Entry 8CE4 (electron microscopy, 2.70 A resolution); this record covers chains A and E of the 10 polymer chains in the assembly.

# Chain A (and E)
Name: Neuronal acetylcholine receptor subunit alpha-7
From: Homo sapiens
Notes: chain E of this document is another copy of the same molecule, construct and numbering; everything in this record applies to it too
Reference sequence: P36544 (ACHA7_HUMAN); the construct has insertions or renumbered stretches relative to UniProt, so the offset changes along the chain: 1-324 = UniProt 24-347; 328-375 = UniProt 455-502
Amino-acid sequence (388 residues; each row starts with the number of its first residue):
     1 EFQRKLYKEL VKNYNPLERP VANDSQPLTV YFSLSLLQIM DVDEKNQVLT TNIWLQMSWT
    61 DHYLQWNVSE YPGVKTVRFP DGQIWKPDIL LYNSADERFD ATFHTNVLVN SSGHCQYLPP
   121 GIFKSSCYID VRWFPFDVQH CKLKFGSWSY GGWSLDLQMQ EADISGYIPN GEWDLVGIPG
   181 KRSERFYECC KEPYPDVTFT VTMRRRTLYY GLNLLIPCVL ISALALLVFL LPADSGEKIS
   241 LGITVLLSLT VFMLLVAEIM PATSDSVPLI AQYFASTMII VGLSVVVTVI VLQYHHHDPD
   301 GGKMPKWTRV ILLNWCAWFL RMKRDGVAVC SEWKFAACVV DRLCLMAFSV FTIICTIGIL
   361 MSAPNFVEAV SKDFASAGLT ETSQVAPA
Unresolved in the structure: 208-388
Disulfides: Cys127-Cys141, Cys189-Cys190
Glycans and other covalent adducts: N-acetylglucosamine (NAG) linked to Asn23, Asn67, Asn110
Differences from the reference sequence: linker (325-327); expression tag (376-388)
Curated features (UniProtKB/Swiss-Prot):
  - region: Glu237 to Thr244 (Essential for TMEM35A/NACHO-mediated proper subunit assembly and trafficking to cell membrane)
  - binding site (Ca(2+)): Arg19, Val21, Ser149, Tyr187
  - glycosylation (N-linked (GlcNAc...) asparagine): Asn23, Asn67, Asn110
What the authors report for this chain:
  - post-translational modification sites: Asn23
  - mutagenesis - E9Q/K12Q/N13A: abolished expression

# Interface between chain A and chain E
Residue-residue contacts (48; chain A residue first):
  Glu1(A) - Glu18(E)
  Glu1(A) - Val21(E)
  Glu1(A) - Ala22(E)
  Glu1(A) - Asp24(E)
  Glu1(A) - Tyr63(E)
  Phe2(A) - Asp24(E)  hydrogen bond (backbone-side chain)
  Gln3(A) - Glu18(E)
  Gln3(A) - Arg19(E)
  Gln3(A) - Asp24(E)  hydrogen bond (backbone-side chain)
  Arg4(A) - Asn13(E)  hydrogen bond (side chain-backbone)
  Arg4(A) - Tyr14(E)
  Arg4(A) - Glu18(E)  salt bridge
  Arg4(A) - Tyr63(E)
  Tyr7(A) - Asn15(E)
  Tyr7(A) - Leu17(E)  hydrogen bond (side chain-backbone)
  Tyr7(A) - Glu18(E)
  Gln38(A) - Ser126(E)  hydrogen bond
  Asn52(A) - Ser94(E)
  Trp54(A) - Tyr92(E)  hydrophobic
  Trp54(A) - Trp148(E)
  Gly73(A) - Asp24(E)
  Gly73(A) - Ser25(E)
  Val74(A) - Asp24(E)
  Arg78(A) - Ser149(E)  hydrogen bond (side chain-backbone)
  Arg78(A) - Tyr150(E)
  Arg78(A) - Ser154(E)
  Phe79(A) - Leu17(E)  hydrophobic
  Pro80(A) - Leu17(E)  hydrophobic
  Gln83(A) - Leu17(E)
  Arg98(A) - Glu97(E)  salt bridge
  Phe103(A) - Leu90(E)  hydrophobic
  Phe103(A) - Arg98(E)
  Phe103(A) - Asp100(E)
  Thr105(A) - Trp148(E)
  Asn106(A) - Ser149(E)  hydrogen bond
  Leu108(A) - Ser149(E)
  Leu108(A) - Tyr194(E)
  Gln116(A) - Cys189(E)  hydrogen bond (side chain-backbone)
  Gln116(A) - Cys190(E)
  Leu118(A) - Trp148(E)  hydrogen bond (backbone-side chain)
  Leu118(A) - Cys189(E)  hydrophobic
  Pro120(A) - Phe99(E)  hydrophobic
  Pro120(A) - Trp148(E)  hydrophobic
  Ile122(A) - Ser94(E)
  Ile122(A) - Asp96(E)
  Ile122(A) - Glu97(E)
  Asp163(A) - Glu188(E)
  Glu172(A) - Lys45(E)  salt bridge
Interface residues without a listed pair, chain A (31 interface residues in all): Met40, Pro72, Ala101, Gly121, Lys124, Ser165
Interface residues without a listed pair, chain E (33 interface residues in all): Lys12, Asp88, Ala95, Tyr187

# Summary
Chain A and chain E form an interface of 31 and 33 residues respectively; the contacts include 9 hydrogen
bonds and 3 salt bridges. Among the polar pairs are Arg4(A)-Glu18(E), Arg98(A)-Glu97(E) and
Glu172(A)-Lys45(E). Covalently linked N-acetylglucosamine: at Asn23(A), Asn67(A) and Asn110(A). From the
paper: E9Q/K12Q/N13A of chain A abolish expression; a modification site at Asn23(A).
Chain A and chain E are both Neuronal acetylcholine receptor subunit alpha-7 (Homo sapiens); the structure,
Human alpha7 nicotinic receptor in complex with the E3 nanobody, was determined by electron microscopy
together with 8C9X, 8CAU, 8CI1 and 8CI2 from the same study.
